PDB entry 9BTV | electron microscopy, 3.48 A resolution | chains F and G of the 8 polymer chains in the assembly

# Chain F (and G)
Protein: Q23.MD39 Transmembrane protein gp41
Organism: Human immunodeficiency virus 1
Notes: chain G of this document is another copy of the same molecule, construct and numbering; everything in this record applies to it too
UniProt: O55774 (O55774_9HIV1); residues 512-664 here correspond to UniProt positions 502-654 (UniProt number = residue number - 10)
Amino-acid sequence (153 residues; each row starts with the number of its first residue):
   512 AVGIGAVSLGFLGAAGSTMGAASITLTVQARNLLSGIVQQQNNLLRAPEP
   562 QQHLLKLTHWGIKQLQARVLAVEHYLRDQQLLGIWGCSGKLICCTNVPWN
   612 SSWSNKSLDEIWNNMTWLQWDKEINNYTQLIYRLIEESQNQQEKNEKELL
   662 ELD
Disordered / not traced: 512-519, 546-567, 662-664
Cystine bridges: Cys-598/Cys-604
Glycans and other covalent adducts: N-acetylglucosamine (NAG) linked to Asn-611, Asn-625, Asn-637
Differences from the reference sequence: engineered mutation Ser-519 (Phe509 in O55774), Ala-533 (Thr523 in O55774), Pro-559 (Ile549 in O55774), Pro-561 (Ala551 in O55774), His-570 (Val560 in O55774), His-585 (Arg575 in O55774), Cys-605 (Thr595 in O55774); conflict Asn-543 (Gln533 in O55774)
Ligand contacts: N-acetylglucosamine (NAG; 2-acetamido-2-deoxy-beta-D-glucopyranose): Gly-524, Gly-527, Ser-528

# Chain F / chain G interface
Residue-residue contacts - 25 pairs, chain F then chain G:
  Ser-534(F) / Lys-655(G)  hydrogen bond
  Ile-535(F) / Asn-651(G)  hydrogen bond (backbone-side chain)
  Thr-536(F) / Asn-651(G)
  Thr-538(F) / Ile-595(G)
  Thr-538(F) / Glu-647(G)
  Thr-538(F) / Asn-651(G)
  Ala-541(F) / Ile-595(G)  hydrophobic
  Arg-542(F) / Gln-591(G)  hydrogen bond (backbone-side chain)
  Arg-542(F) / Gln-640(G)
  Arg-542(F) / Glu-647(G)  salt bridge
  Leu-545(F) / Gln-591(G)
  Leu-576(F) / Leu-576(G)  hydrophobic
  Leu-576(F) / Gln-577(G)
  Leu-576(F) / Val-580(G)  hydrophobic
  Arg-579(F) / Gln-577(G)
  Arg-579(F) / Val-580(G)
  Arg-579(F) / Glu-584(G)  salt bridge
  Val-583(F) / Val-583(G)  hydrophobic
  Val-583(F) / Leu-587(G)  hydrophobic
  Tyr-586(F) / Leu-587(G)  hydrophobic
  Tyr-586(F) / Gln-591(G)
  Leu-587(F) / Leu-587(G)  hydrophobic
  Ser-599(F) / Ser-599(G)  hydrogen bond (backbone-side chain)
  Gly-600(F) / Gly-594(G)
  Gly-600(F) / Gln-650(G)
Other interface residues (no listed pair), chain F (17 interface residues in all): Leu-537, Leu-602, Ile-603
Other interface residues (no listed pair), chain G (22 interface residues in all): Ile-573, Leu-581, Arg-588, Arg-644, Gln-652, Glu-654, Lys-658

# Overview
17 residues of chain F face 22 of chain G across their interface, with 4 hydrogen bonds and 2 salt bridges.
Polar pairs include Arg-542(F)/Glu-647(G), Arg-579(F)/Glu-584(G) and Ser-534(F)/Lys-655(G). Ligands of chain
F: N-acetylglucosamine. N-acetylglucosamine is covalently linked to Asn-611(F), Asn-625(F) and Asn-637(F).
Both chains are Q23.MD39 Transmembrane protein gp41 (Human immunodeficiency virus 1). Entry 9BTV (Cryo-EM
structure of rhesus antibody T646-a.01 in complex with HIV-1 Env trimer Q23.17 MD39) was determined by
electron microscopy together with 9BNK, 9BNM, 9BNP, 9BTH, 9BTI, 9BTJ and 9BTL from the same study.
